1O1L - chains A and D of the 3 polymer chains in the assembly; structure by X-ray diffraction, 1.80 A resolution.

# Chain A
Protein: Hemoglobin Alpha chain
Organism: Homo sapiens
UniProt: P69905 (HBA_HUMAN); the construct has insertions or renumbered stretches relative to UniProt, so the offset changes along the chain: 1-141 = UniProt 1-141; 143-283 = UniProt 1-141
Chain sequence (283 residues; row label = number of the first residue in the row):
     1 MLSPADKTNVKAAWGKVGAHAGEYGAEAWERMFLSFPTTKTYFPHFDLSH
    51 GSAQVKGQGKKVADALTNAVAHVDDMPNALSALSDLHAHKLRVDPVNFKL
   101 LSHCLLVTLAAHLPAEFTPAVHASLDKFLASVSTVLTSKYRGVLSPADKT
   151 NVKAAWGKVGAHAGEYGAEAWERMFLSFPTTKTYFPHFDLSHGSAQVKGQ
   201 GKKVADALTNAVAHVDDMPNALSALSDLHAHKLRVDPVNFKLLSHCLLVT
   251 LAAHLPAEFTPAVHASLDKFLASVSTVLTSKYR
Differences from the reference sequence: engineered mutation Met-1 (Val in P69905), Trp-29 (Leu in P69905), Gln-58 (His in P69905); linker (142)
Metal / ion sites: heme Fe site 1 near His-87 (its only coordinating residue here); heme Fe site 2 near His-229 (its only coordinating residue here)
Residues lining bound ligands:
  - heme (HEM), molecule 1: Trp-29, Met-32, Thr-39, Tyr-42, Phe-43, His-45, Phe-46, Gln-58, Lys-61, Val-62, Ala-65, Leu-83, Leu-86, His-87, Leu-91, Val-93, Asn-97, Phe-98, Leu-101, Val-132, Leu-136
  - heme (HEM), molecule 2: Trp-171, Met-174, Thr-181, Tyr-184, Phe-185, His-187, Phe-188, Gln-200, Lys-203, Val-204, Ala-207, Leu-208, Leu-225, Leu-228, His-229, Leu-233, Val-235, Asn-239, Phe-240, Leu-243, Val-274, Leu-278
Swiss-Prot annotation at these positions:
  - site (Not glycated): Lys-61, Lys-203

# Chain D
Protein: Hemoglobin Beta chain
Organism: Homo sapiens
UniProt: P68871 (HBB_HUMAN); residues 1-146 here = UniProt positions 1-146
Chain sequence (146 residues; each row starts with the number of its first residue):
     1 MHLTPEEKSAVTALWGKVNVDEVGGEALGRLLVVYPWTQRFFESFGDLST
    51 PDAVMGNPKVKAHGKKVLGAFSDGLAHLDNLKGTFATLSELHCDKLHVDP
   101 ENFRLLGNVLVCVLAHHFGKEFTPPVQAAYQKVVAGVANALAHKYH
Differences from the reference sequence: engineered mutation Met-1 (Val in P68871)
Metal / ion sites: heme Fe near His-92 (its only coordinating residue here)
Residues lining bound ligands: heme (HEM): Leu-31, Thr-38, Phe-41, Phe-42, Phe-45, His-63, Lys-66, Val-67, Ala-70, Phe-71, Phe-85, Leu-88, Leu-91, His-92, Leu-96, Val-98, Asn-102, Phe-103, Leu-106, Val-137, Leu-141
Swiss-Prot annotation at these positions:
  - natural variant: Leu-3 (H3L: In Graz; this construct carries the variant), Glu-7 (E7A: In G-Makassar; E7K: In Hb C; E7Q: In Machida; E7V: In SKCA), Lys-8 (E8K: In G-Siriraj; this construct carries the variant), Val-11 (A11V: In Iraq-Halabja; this construct carries the variant), Gly-16 (W16G: In Randwick; this construct carries the variant), Val-23 (E23V: In D-Granada; this construct carries the variant), Gly-24 (V24G: In Miyashiro; this construct carries the variant), Gly-25 (G25D: In Moscva; G25R: In Riverdale-Bronx; G25V: In Savannah), Leu-32 (L32P: In Yokohama), Val-33 (L33V: In Muscat; this construct carries the variant), Arg-40 (Q40R: In Tianshui; this construct carries the variant), Phe-42 (F42Y: In Mequon; deletion: In Bruxelles), 11 further natural variant entries in UniProt

# Interface between chain A and chain D
Pairs across the interface - 56 pairs, chain A then chain D:
  Pro-37(A) with His-146(D)
  Thr-38(A) with Pro-100(D)
  Lys-40(A) with His-146(D), hydrogen bond (side chain-backbone)
  Thr-41(A) with His-97(D); Asp-99(D); Tyr-145(D)
  Tyr-42(A) with Arg-40(D); Asp-99(D), hydrogen bond
  Pro-44(A) with His-97(D)
  Leu-91(A) with Arg-40(D), hydrogen bond (backbone-side chain)
  Arg-92(A) with Trp-37(D); Arg-40(D), hydrogen bond (backbone-side chain); Glu-43(D), salt bridge
  Asp-94(A) with Trp-37(D), hydrogen bond; Asp-99(D); Glu-101(D); Leu-105(D)
  Pro-95(A) with Trp-37(D)
  Asn-97(A) with Asp-99(D), hydrogen bond
  Tyr-140(A) with Trp-37(D), hydrophobic
  Arg-141(A) with Val-34(D), hydrogen bond (side chain-backbone); Tyr-35(D); Trp-37(D)
  Arg-173(A) with Phe-122(D), hydrogen bond (side chain-backbone); Thr-123(D); Pro-124(D); Gln-127(D), hydrogen bond
  Leu-176(A) with Pro-124(D), hydrophobic; Pro-125(D); Ala-128(D)
  Ser-177(A) with Gln-127(D); Ala-128(D); Gln-131(D)
  Phe-178(A) with Gln-131(D)
  His-245(A) with Asn-108(D); Gln-131(D), hydrogen bond
  Cys-246(A) with Gln-127(D)
  Val-249(A) with Val-111(D), hydrophobic; Cys-112(D), hydrophobic; Ala-115(D), hydrophobic; Gln-127(D)
  Ala-252(A) with Cys-112(D); Ala-115(D); His-116(D)
  Ala-253(A) with Ala-115(D); Gly-119(D)
  Pro-256(A) with His-116(D), hydrogen bond (backbone-side chain)
  Phe-259(A) with Arg-30(D), hydrogen bond (backbone-side chain); His-116(D)
  Thr-260(A) with Arg-30(D)
  Pro-261(A) with Arg-30(D); Val-33(D); Met-55(D), hydrophobic
  His-264(A) with Arg-30(D), hydrogen bond; Val-34(D)
  Asp-268(A) with Tyr-35(D)
Interface residues without a listed pair, chain A (34 interface residues in all): Val-96, Glu-172, Leu-248, Leu-255, Ala-262, Ala-265
Interface residues without a listed pair, chain D (33 interface residues in all): Pro-36, Gln-39, Pro-51, Val-98, Lys-120

# Summary
The interface between chain A and chain D involves 34 residues on one side and 33 on the other; the contacts
include 13 hydrogen bonds and 1 salt bridge. Polar contacts include Arg-92(A)/Glu-43(D), Lys-40(A)/His-146(D)
and Tyr-42(A)/Asp-99(D). Chain A binds heme. Chain D binds heme.
Chain A is Hemoglobin Alpha chain and chain D is Hemoglobin Beta chain, both from Homo sapiens; the structure,
Deoxy hemoglobin (A-GLY-C:V1M,L29W,H58Q; B,D:V1M), was determined by X-ray diffraction together with 1O1I,
1O1J, 1O1K, 1O1M, 1O1N, 1O1O and 1O1P from the same study.
